Entry 1FCM (X-ray diffraction, 2.46 A resolution); this record covers chain A.

== Chain A ==
Name: Beta-lactamase
Organism: Escherichia coli
Notes: EC 3.5.2.6
UniProtKB: P00811 (AMPC_ECOLI); residues 1-358 here correspond to UniProt positions 20-377 (UniProt number = residue number + 19)
Sequence (358 residues; row label = number of the first residue in the row):
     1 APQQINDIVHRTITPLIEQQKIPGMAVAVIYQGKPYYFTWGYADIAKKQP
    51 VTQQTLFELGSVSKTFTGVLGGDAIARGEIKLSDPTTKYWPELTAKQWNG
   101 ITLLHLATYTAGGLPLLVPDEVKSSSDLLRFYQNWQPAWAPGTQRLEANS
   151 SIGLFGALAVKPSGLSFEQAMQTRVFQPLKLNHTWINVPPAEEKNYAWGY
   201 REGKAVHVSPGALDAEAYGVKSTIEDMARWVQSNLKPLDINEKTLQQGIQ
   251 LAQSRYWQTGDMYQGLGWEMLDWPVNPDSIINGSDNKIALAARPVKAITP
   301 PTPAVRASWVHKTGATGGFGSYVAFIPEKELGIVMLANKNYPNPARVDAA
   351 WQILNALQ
Not modelled in the structure: 281-286
Sequence notes: engineered mutation Leu117 (Gln136 in P00811), Glu147 (Tyr166 in P00811)
Glycans and other covalent adducts: cloxacillin (open form) (CXU) linked to Ser61
Residues lining bound ligands: cloxacillin (open form) (CXU): Gly60, Lys64, Leu116, Leu117, Glu147, Asn149, Val208, Tyr218, Lys312, Thr313, Gly314, Ala315, Thr316, Gly317, Asn340, Asn343

== In short ==
Covalently linked cloxacillin (open form): at Ser61.
Chain A is Beta-lactamase (Escherichia coli); the structure, Crystal structure of the e.coli ampc
beta-lactamase mutant Q120L/Y150E covalently acylated with the inhibitory beta-lactam, cloxacillin, was
determined by X-ray diffraction (same publication as 1FCN and 1FCO).
